PDB entry 5LXS | X-ray diffraction, 2.20 A resolution | chains B and E of the 6 polymer chains in the assembly

# Chain B
Name: Tubulin beta-2B chain
Organism: Bos taurus
Reference sequence: Q6B856 (TBB2B_BOVIN); the author numbering skips numbers that UniProt does not, so the offset changes along the chain: 1-42 = UniProt 1-42; 45-360 = UniProt 43-358; 369-455 = UniProt 359-445
Chain sequence (445 residues; row label = number of the first residue in the row; note: 10 numbers in that range are skipped by the numbering (no residue carries them; nothing is unmodelled there)):
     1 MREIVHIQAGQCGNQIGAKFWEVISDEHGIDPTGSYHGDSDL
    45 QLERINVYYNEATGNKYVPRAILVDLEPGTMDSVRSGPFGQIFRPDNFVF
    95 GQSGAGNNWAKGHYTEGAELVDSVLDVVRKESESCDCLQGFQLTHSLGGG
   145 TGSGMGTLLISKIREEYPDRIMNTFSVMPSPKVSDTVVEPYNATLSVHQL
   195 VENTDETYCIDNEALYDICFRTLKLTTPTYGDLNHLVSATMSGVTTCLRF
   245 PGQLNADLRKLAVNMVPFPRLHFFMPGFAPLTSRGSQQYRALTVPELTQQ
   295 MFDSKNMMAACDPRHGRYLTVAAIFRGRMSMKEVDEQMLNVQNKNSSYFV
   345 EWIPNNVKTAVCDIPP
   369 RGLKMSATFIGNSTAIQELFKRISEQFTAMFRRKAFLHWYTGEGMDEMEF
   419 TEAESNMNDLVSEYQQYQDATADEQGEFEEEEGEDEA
Not modelled in the structure: 439-455
Ion coordination: Ca2+ near Glu113 (its only coordinating residue here)
Small-molecule neighbours:
  - 7AO ([(3Z,5S,6S,7S,8R,9S,11Z,13S,14S,15S,16Z,18S)-19-[(2S,3R,4S,5R)-3,5-dimethyl-4-oxidanyl-6-oxidanylidene-oxan-2-yl]-5,7,9,11,13,15-hexamethyl-8,14,18-tris(oxidanyl)nonadeca-1,3,11,16-tetraen-6-yl] N-[3-[(3-azidophenyl)carbonylamino]propyl]carbamate): Val23, Cys213, Leu217, Leu219, Asp226, His229, Leu230, Ala233, Phe272, Pro274, Leu275, Thr276, Ser277, Arg278, Gln282, Tyr283, Pro360, Arg369, Gly370, Leu371
  - GDP (guanosine-5'-diphosphate): Gly10, Gln11, Cys12, Gln15, Ile16, Asp69, Asn101, Ser140, Gly142, Gly143, Gly144, Thr145, Gly146, Ser147, Val171, Pro173, Val177, Asp179, Glu183, Asn206, Leu209, Tyr224, Leu227, Asn228
Swiss-Prot annotation at these positions:
  - motif: Met1 to Ile4 (MREI motif)
  - binding site (GTP): Gln11, Glu71, Ser140, Gly144, Thr145, Gly146, Asn206, Asn228
  - binding site (Mg(2+)): Glu71
  - modified residue: Ser40 (Phosphoserine), Thr57 (Phosphothreonine), Lys60 (N6-acetyllysine), Ser174 (Phosphoserine), Thr287 (Phosphothreonine), Thr292 (Phosphothreonine), Arg320 (Omega-N-methylarginine), Glu448 (5-glutamyl polyglutamate)
  - cross-link (Glycyl lysine isopeptide (Lys-Gly)): Lys60 (interchain with G-Cter in ubiquitin), Lys326 (interchain with G-Cter in ubiquitin)
What the authors report for this chain:
  - binding site for 7AO: Asp226, Pro274, Thr276, Arg278, Gln281, Gln282, Arg369, Leu371

# Chain E
Name: Stathmin-4
Organism: Rattus norvegicus
Reference sequence: P63043 (STMN4_RAT); residues 5-145 here correspond to UniProt positions 49-189 (UniProt number = residue number + 44)
Chain sequence (143 residues; numbered 3 to 145; the number before each row is that of its first residue):
     3 MADMEVIELNKCTSGQSFEVILKPPSFDGVPEFNASLPRRRDPSLEEIQK
    53 KLEAAEERRKYQEAELLKHLAEKREHEREVIQKAIEENNNFIKMAKEKLA
   103 QKMESNKENREAHLAAMLERLQEKDKHAEEVRKNKELKEEASR
Not modelled in the structure: 3-5, 29-43, 144-145
Sequence notes: initiating methionine (3); expression tag (4)
Swiss-Prot annotation at these positions:
  - modified residue: Ser46 (Phosphoserine)

# How chain B and chain E interact
Residue-residue contacts (25; chain B residue first):
  His107(B) - Lys75(E)  hydrogen bond
  Tyr108(B) - His78(E)  hydrogen bond
  Tyr108(B) - Glu79(E)
  Tyr108(B) - Val82(E)  hydrophobic
  Tyr108(B) - Ile83(E)
  Leu152(B) - Glu79(E)
  Ser155(B) - Leu72(E)
  Ser155(B) - Lys75(E)
  Ser155(B) - Arg76(E)  hydrogen bond
  Lys156(B) - Arg76(E)
  Lys156(B) - Glu79(E)  salt bridge
  Arg158(B) - Leu68(E)
  Glu159(B) - Leu72(E)
  Glu159(B) - Arg76(E)  salt bridge
  Pro162(B) - Glu65(E)
  Gln193(B) - Lys75(E)
  Glu196(B) - His71(E)  salt bridge
  Thr409(B) - Glu89(E)
  Glu411(B) - Val82(E)
  Glu411(B) - Ala86(E)
  Gly412(B) - Val82(E)
  Gly412(B) - Lys85(E)
  Gly412(B) - Ala86(E)
  Met413(B) - Val82(E)
  Glu417(B) - His78(E)  salt bridge
Interface residues without a listed pair, chain B (17 interface residues in all): Thr109, Gly410
Interface residues without a listed pair, chain E (14 interface residues in all): Leu69

# Overview
17 residues of chain B and 14 residues of chain E are in contact; the contacts include 3 hydrogen bonds and 4
salt bridges. Polar contacts include Lys156(B)-Glu79(E), Glu159(B)-Arg76(E) and Glu196(B)-His71(E). Chain B
binds GDP and compound 7AO. The paper reports a binding site for 7AO at Asp226(B), Pro274(B) and Thr276(B)
among others.
Chain B is Tubulin beta-2B chain (Bos taurus) and chain E is Stathmin-4 (Rattus norvegicus); the structure,
Tubulin-KS-1-199-32 complex, was determined by X-ray diffraction, deposited together with 5LXT.
